PDB entry 2XZT | X-ray diffraction, 2.70 A resolution | chains C and H of the 3 polymer chains in the assembly

== Chain C ==
Protein: Caspase-3
Source organism: Homo sapiens
Notes: EC 3.4.22.56; fragment: p17 subunit, residues 29-175
Reference sequence: P42574 (CASP3_HUMAN); residues 29-175 here = UniProt positions 29-175
Chain sequence (149 residues; numbered 27 to 175; the number before each row is that of its first residue):
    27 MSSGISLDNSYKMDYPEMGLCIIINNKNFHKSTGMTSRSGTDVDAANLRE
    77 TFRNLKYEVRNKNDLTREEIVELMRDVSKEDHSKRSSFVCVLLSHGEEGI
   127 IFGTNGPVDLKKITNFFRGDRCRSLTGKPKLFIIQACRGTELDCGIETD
Unresolved in the structure: 27-33
Construct notes: expression tag (27-28)
Modified residues: Cys163 (s-hydroxycysteine; CSO)
UniProt features mapped onto this chain:
  - active site: His121, Cys163
  - modified residue: Cys163 (S-nitrosocysteine)
  - mutagenesis: Asp175 (D175A: In P3-D3A mutant; abolished cleavage and activation, leading to prevent thiol protease activity; when associated with A-9 and A-28)

== Chain H ==
Protein: Darpin-3.4_I78S
Source organism: synthetic construct
Notes: fragment: n2c; antibody fragment or engineered binder
Chain sequence (136 residues; row label = number of the first residue in the row):
     1 MRGSHHHHHHGSDLGKKLLEATRAGQDDEVRILMANGADVNAMDDAGVTP
    51 LHLAAKRGHLEIVEVLLKHGADVNASDSWGRTPLHLAATVGHLEIVEVLL
   101 EYGADVNAQDKFGKTAFDISIDNGNEDLAEILQKLN
Unresolved in the structure: 1-12, 133-136

== Interface between chain C and chain H ==
Contacting residue pairs (6; chain C residue first):
  Gly60(C) with Ser76(H), hydrogen bond (backbone-side chain)
  Thr62(C) with Ser76(H)
  Thr166(C) with Trp79(H), hydrogen bond (backbone-side chain); Lys111(H); Phe112(H)
  Leu168(C) with Trp79(H), hydrophobic
Also at the interface, not in a pair above, chain H (5 interface residues in all): Ser78

== Overview ==
The interface between chain C and chain H involves 4 residues on one side and 5 on the other; the contacts
include 2 hydrogen bonds. Polar contacts include Gly60(C)-Ser76(H) and Thr166(C)-Trp79(H). UniProt lists
active-site residues His121(C) and Cys163(C) and one mutagenesis site on chain C.
Here chain C is Caspase-3 (Homo sapiens) and chain H is Darpin-3.4_I78S (synthetic construct). Entry 2XZT
(Caspase-3 in Complex with DARPin-3.4_I78S) was determined by X-ray diffraction.
